5GH9 - chains A and B; structure by X-ray diffraction, 1.45 A resolution.

# Chain A
Name: CREB-binding protein
Organism: Homo sapiens
Reference sequence: Q92793 (CBP_HUMAN); numbering as in UniProt (aligned over 1081-1196)
Chain sequence (118 residues; row label = number of the first residue in the row):
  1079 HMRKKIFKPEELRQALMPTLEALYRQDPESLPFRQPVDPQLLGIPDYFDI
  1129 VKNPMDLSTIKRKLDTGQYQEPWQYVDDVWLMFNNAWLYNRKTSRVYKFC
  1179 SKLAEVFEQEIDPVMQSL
Disordered / not traced: 1079-1083
Differences from the reference sequence: expression tag (1079-1080)
Swiss-Prot annotation at these positions:
  - region: Asn1162 to Lys1180 (Interaction with ASF1A)
  - natural variant: Tyr1175 (Y1175C: In RSTS1)
  - mutagenesis: Asp1116 (D1116R: Impairs binding to acetylated histones), Phe1126 (F1126A: Impairs binding to acetylated histones), Asn1162 (N1162E/R: Abolishes interaction with ASF1A), Trp1165 (W1165A: Abolishes interaction with ASF1A), Lys1170 (K1170E: Impairs binding to acetylated histones), Ser1179 (S1179I: Impairs interaction with ASF1A), Lys1180 (K1180E: Abolishes interaction with ASF1A), Glu1183 (E1183R: Abolishes interaction with ASF1A)

# Chain B
Name: Histone H3
Reference sequence: K7EMV3 (K7EMV3_HUMAN); residues 79-92 here correspond to UniProt positions 45-58 (UniProt number = residue number - 34)
Chain sequence (14 residues; row label = number of the first residue in the row):
    79 GTVALREIRRYQKS
Disordered / not traced: 79-86
Modified residues: Lys91 (N(6)-acetyllysine; ALY)

# Chain A / chain B interface
Pairs across the interface (20):
  Pro1110(A) - Lys91(B)
  Phe1111(A) - Lys91(B)
  Val1115(A) - Lys91(B)
  Leu1119(A) - Ser92(B)
  Leu1120(A) - Lys91(B)
  Leu1120(A) - Ser92(B)  hydrogen bond (backbone-backbone)
  Gly1121(A) - Tyr89(B)
  Ile1122(A) - Tyr89(B)  hydrophobic
  Ile1122(A) - Gln90(B)
  Ile1122(A) - Lys91(B)
  Pro1123(A) - Tyr89(B)
  Asp1124(A) - Tyr89(B)
  Ile1128(A) - Arg87(B)
  Ala1164(A) - Lys91(B)
  Leu1166(A) - Arg87(B)  hydrogen bond (backbone-side chain)
  Tyr1167(A) - Arg87(B)  hydrogen bond (backbone-side chain)
  Tyr1167(A) - Tyr89(B)
  Asn1168(A) - Lys91(B)
  Arg1169(A) - Arg87(B)  hydrogen bond (side chain-backbone)
  Val1174(A) - Lys91(B)
Also at the interface, not in a pair above, chain A (17 interface residues in all): Tyr1125

# In short
The interface between chain A and chain B involves 17 residues on one side and 5 on the other; the contacts
include 4 hydrogen bonds. Polar pairs include Leu1166(A)-Arg87(B), Tyr1167(A)-Arg87(B) and
Arg1169(A)-Arg87(B). UniProt lists 8 mutagenesis sites on chain A.
Here chain A is CREB-binding protein (Homo sapiens) and chain B is Histone H3. Entry 5GH9 (Crystal structure
of CBP Bromodomain with H3K56ac peptide) was determined by X-ray diffraction.
